8JAJ - chains a and b of the 12 polymer chains in the assembly; structure by electron microscopy, 3.90 A resolution.

== Chain a (and b) ==
Protein: Gp22
Source organism: Escherichia phage P1
Notes: chain b of this document is another copy of the same molecule, construct and numbering; everything in this record applies to it too
Reference sequence: Q71TB2 (Q71TB2_BPP1); numbering as in UniProt (aligned over 1-529)
Amino-acid sequence (529 residues; row label = number of the first residue in the row):
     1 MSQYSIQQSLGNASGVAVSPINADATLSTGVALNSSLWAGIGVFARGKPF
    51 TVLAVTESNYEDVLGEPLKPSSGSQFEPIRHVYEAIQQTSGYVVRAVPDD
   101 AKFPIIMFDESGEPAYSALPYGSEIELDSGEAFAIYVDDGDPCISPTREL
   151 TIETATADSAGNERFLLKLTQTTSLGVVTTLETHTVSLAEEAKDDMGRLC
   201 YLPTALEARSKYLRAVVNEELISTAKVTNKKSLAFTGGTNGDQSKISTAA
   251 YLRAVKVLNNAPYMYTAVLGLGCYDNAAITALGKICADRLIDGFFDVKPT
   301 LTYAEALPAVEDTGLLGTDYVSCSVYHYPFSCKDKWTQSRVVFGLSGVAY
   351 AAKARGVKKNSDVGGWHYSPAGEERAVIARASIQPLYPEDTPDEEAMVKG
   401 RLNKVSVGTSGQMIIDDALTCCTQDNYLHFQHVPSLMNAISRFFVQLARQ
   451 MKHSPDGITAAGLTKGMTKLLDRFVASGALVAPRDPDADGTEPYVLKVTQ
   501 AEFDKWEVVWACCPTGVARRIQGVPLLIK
Disordered / not traced: 1-2, 529

== How chain a and chain b interact ==
Contacting residue pairs (29):
  Leu10(a) with Arg520(b); Gln522(b)
  Gly11(a) with Glu395(b); Arg520(b), hydrogen bond (backbone-side chain)
  Asn12(a) with Glu395(b), hydrogen bond (backbone-side chain); Arg520(b), hydrogen bond (backbone-side chain)
  Ala13(a) with Val398(b), hydrophobic; Arg519(b); Arg520(b)
  Ser14(a) with Lys404(b); Asp416(b), hydrogen bond; Arg519(b)
  Val16(a) with Ile521(b)
  Ala17(a) with Ile521(b); Gln522(b), hydrogen bond (backbone-side chain); Gly523(b)
  Val18(a) with Gln522(b); Gly523(b)
  Ser19(a) with Gln522(b), hydrogen bond; Gly523(b), hydrogen bond (backbone-backbone); Val524(b); Pro525(b)
  Pro20(a) with Pro525(b)
  Ile21(a) with Pro525(b), hydrophobic; Leu527(b), hydrophobic
  Asn22(a) with Pro525(b), hydrogen bond (backbone-backbone); Leu526(b); Leu527(b)
  Ala23(a) with Leu527(b), hydrophobic
Also at the interface, not in a pair above, chain a (14 interface residues in all): Thr26
Also at the interface, not in a pair above, chain b (15 interface residues in all): Asp417, Ile528

== Overview ==
The interface between chain a and chain b involves 14 residues on one side and 15 on the other; the contacts
include 8 hydrogen bonds. Among the polar pairs are Gly11(a)-Arg520(b), Asn12(a)-Glu395(b) and
Asn12(a)-Arg520(b).
Both chains are Gp22 (Escherichia phage P1). Entry 8JAJ (In situ structures of the ultra-long contracted tail
of Myoviridae phage P1) was determined by electron microscopy together with 8JAN from the same study.
